PDB entry 4V4W | electron microscopy, 15.00 A resolution (very low resolution: no residue pairs are listed; an interface is given only as per-side residue counts) | chains AA and AI of the 52 polymer chains in the assembly

Chain AA:
Molecule: 16S ribosomal RNA
From: Escherichia coli
Sequence (1488 nucleotides; numbered 5 to 1534; 42 numbers in that range are skipped by the numbering (no residue carries them; nothing is unmodelled there); the number before each row is that of its first residue):
     5 UGAAGAGUUUGAUCAUGGCUCAGAUUGAACGCUGGCGGCAGGCCUAACAC
    55 AUGCAAGUCGAACGGU
    73 CCGGAAGAAGCU
    88 UUCUUU
    95 UGGAC
   101 AGUGGCGGACGGGUGAGUAAUGUCUGGGAAACUGCCUGAUGGAGGGGGAU
   151 AACUACUGGAAACGGUAGCUAAUACCGCAUAACGUCGCAAGACCAAAGAG
   201 GUUU
   216 UCUUGCCAUCGGAUGUGCCCAGAUGGGAUUAGCUAGUAGGUGGGGUAACG
   266 GCUCACCUAGGCGACGAUCCCUAGCUGGUCUGAGAGGAUGACCAGCCACA
   316 CUGGAACUGAGACACGGUCCAGACUCCUACGGGAGGCAGCAGUGGGGAAU
   366 AUUGCACAAUGGGCGCAAGCCUGAUGCAGCCAUGCCGCGUGUAUGAAGAA
   416 GGCCUUCGGGUUGUAAAGUACUUUC
   442 GCGGGGAGGAAGGGAGCGACGA
   474 GCUCAUUGACGUUACCCGC
   494 GAAGUAGCACCGGCUAACUCCGUGCCAGCAGCCGCGGUAAUACGGAGGGU
   544 GCAAGCGUUAAUCGGAAUUACUGGGCGUAAAGCGCACGCAGGCGGUUUGU
   594 UAAGUCAGAUGUGAAAUCCCCGGGCUCAACCUGGGAACUGCAUCUGAUAC
   644 UGGCAAGCUUGAGUCUCGUAGAGGGGGGUAGAAUUCCAGGUGUAGCGGUG
   694 AAAUGCGUAGAGAUCUGGAGGAAUACCGGUGGCGAAGGCGGCCCCCUGGA
   744 CGAAGACUGACGCUCAGGUGCGAAAGCGUGGGGAGCAAACAGGAUUAGAU
   794 ACCCUGGUAGUCCACGCCGUAAACGAUGUCGACUUGGAGGUUGUGUCU
   848 CGUGGCUUCCGGAGCUAACGCGUUAAGUCGACCGCCUGGGGAGUACGGCC
   898 GCAAGGUUAAAACUCAAAUGAAUUGACGGGGGCCCGCACAAGCGGUGGAG
   948 CAUGUGGUUUAAUUCGAUGCAACGCGAAGAACCUUACCUGGUCUUGACAU
   998 CCACGGAAGUUUUCAGAGAUGAGAAUGUGCCUUCGGGAACCGUGAGACAG
  1048 GUGCUGCAUGGCUGUCGUCAGCUCGUGUUGUGAAAUGUUGGGUUAAGUCC
  1098 CGCAACGAGCGCAACCCUUAUCCUUUGUUGCCAGCGGUCCGGCCGGGAAC
  1148 UCAAAGGAGACUGCCAGUGAUA
  1171 ACUGGAGGAAGGUGGGGAUGACGUCAAGUCAUCAUGGCCCUUACGACCAG
  1221 GGCUACACACGUGCUACAAUGGCGACUACAAAGAGAAGCGACCUCGCGAG
  1271 AGCAAGCGGACCUCAUAAAGUGCGUCGUAGUCCGGAUUGGAGUCUGCAAC
  1321 UCGACUCCAUGAAGUCGGAAUCGCUAGUAAUCGUGGAUCAGAAUGCCACG
  1371 GUGAAUACGUUCCCGGGCCUUGUACACACCGCCCGUCACACCAUGGGAGU
  1421 GGGUUGCAAAAGAAGUAGGUAGC
  1446 AACCUUCGGG
  1459 GCGCUUACCACUUUGUGAUUCAUGACUGGGGUGAAGUCGUAACAAGGUAA
  1509 CCGUAGGGGAACCUGCGGUUGGAUCA

Chain AI:
Name: 30S ribosomal subunit protein S9
From: Escherichia coli
UniProtKB: P0A7X3 (RS9_ECOLI); residues 4-129 here = UniProt positions 4-129
Amino-acid sequence (126 residues; each row starts with the number of its first residue):
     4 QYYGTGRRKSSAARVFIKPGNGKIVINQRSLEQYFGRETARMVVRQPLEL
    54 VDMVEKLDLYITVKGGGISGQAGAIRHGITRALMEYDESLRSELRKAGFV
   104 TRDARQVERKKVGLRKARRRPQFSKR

How chain AA and chain AI interact:
At this resolution (15 A) residue pairs are not listed: 47 residues of chain AA and 44 of chain AI lie at the interface.

Overview:
Chain AA and chain AI form an interface of 47 and 44 residues respectively.
Here chain AA is 16S ribosomal RNA and chain AI is 30S ribosomal subunit protein S9, both from Escherichia
coli. Entry 4V4W (Structure of a SecM-stalled E. coli ribosome complex obtained by fitting atomic models for
RNA and ...) was determined by electron microscopy together with 4V4V from the same study.
